PDB entry 3SRJ | X-ray diffraction, 2.15 A resolution | chains A and D of the 3 polymer chains in the assembly

[Chain A]
Name: Apical membrane antigen 1, AMA1
From: Plasmodium falciparum
Notes: fragment: ama1
UniProtKB: Q7KQK5 (Q7KQK5_PLAF7); numbering as in UniProt (aligned over 97-442)
Chain sequence (381 residues; row label = number of the first residue in the row):
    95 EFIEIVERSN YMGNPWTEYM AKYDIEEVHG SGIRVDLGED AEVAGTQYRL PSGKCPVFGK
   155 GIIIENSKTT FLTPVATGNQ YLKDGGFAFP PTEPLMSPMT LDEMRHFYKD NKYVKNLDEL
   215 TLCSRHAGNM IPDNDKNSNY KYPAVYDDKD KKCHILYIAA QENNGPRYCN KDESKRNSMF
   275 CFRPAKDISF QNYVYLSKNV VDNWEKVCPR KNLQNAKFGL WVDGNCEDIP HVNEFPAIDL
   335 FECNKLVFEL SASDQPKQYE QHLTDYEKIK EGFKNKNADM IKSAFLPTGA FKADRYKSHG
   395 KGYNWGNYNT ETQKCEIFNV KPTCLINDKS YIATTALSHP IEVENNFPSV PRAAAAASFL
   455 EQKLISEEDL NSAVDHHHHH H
Unresolved in the structure: 95-105, 264-270, 353-387, 446-475
Disulfides: Cys149-Cys302, Cys217-Cys247, Cys263-Cys275, Cys320-Cys418, Cys337-Cys409
Sequence notes: expression tag (95-96, 443-475); engineered mutation Lys162 (Asn in Q7KQK5), Val288 (Thr in Q7KQK5), Asp373 (Ser in Q7KQK5), Asp422 (Asn in Q7KQK5), Lys423 (Ser in Q7KQK5)

[Chain D]
Name: R1 peptide
Chain sequence (20 residues; numbered 1 to 20; the number before each row is that of its first residue):
     1 VFAEFLPLFS KFGSRMHILK
Unresolved in the structure: 1-3, 11-20

[How chain A and chain D interact]
Pairs across the interface (13):
  Thr171(A) - Glu4(D)  hydrogen bond
  Pro184(A) - Leu6(D)  hydrophobic
  Pro185(A) - Phe5(D)  hydrophobic
  Pro185(A) - Leu6(D)
  Thr186(A) - Leu6(D)
  Thr186(A) - Leu8(D)
  Glu187(A) - Leu6(D)  hydrogen bond (backbone-backbone)
  Glu187(A) - Pro7(D)
  Glu187(A) - Leu8(D)
  Met190(A) - Leu8(D)  hydrophobic
  Met224(A) - Leu8(D)  hydrophobic
  Asn228(A) - Phe9(D)
  Lys230(A) - Ser10(D)  hydrogen bond (side chain-backbone)
Also at the interface, not in a pair above, chain A (10 interface residues in all): Pro188
The authors on this interface:
  - hot spots on chain A (mutagenesis) - I225N: decreased binding to R1

[In short]
10 residues of chain A and 7 residues of chain D are in contact, with 3 hydrogen bonds. Among the polar pairs
are Thr171(A)-Glu4(D), Lys230(A)-Ser10(D) and Glu187(A)-Leu6(D). From the paper: I225N of chain A reduces
binding to R1.
Here chain A is Apical membrane antigen 1, AMA1 (Plasmodium falciparum) and chain D is R1 peptide. Entry 3SRJ
(PfAMA1 in complex with invasion-inhibitory peptide R1) was determined by X-ray diffraction together with 3SRI
and 3ZWZ from the same study.
